PDB entry 6VNQ | X-ray diffraction, 2.05 A resolution | chain A

[Chain A]
Protein: Polyamine deacetylase HDAC10
From: Danio rerio
Notes: EC 3.5.1.48, 3.5.1.62
Reference sequence: F1QCV2 (HDA10_DANRE); residues 2-675 here = UniProt positions 2-675
Amino-acid sequence (676 residues; numbered 1 to 676; the number before each row is that of its first residue):
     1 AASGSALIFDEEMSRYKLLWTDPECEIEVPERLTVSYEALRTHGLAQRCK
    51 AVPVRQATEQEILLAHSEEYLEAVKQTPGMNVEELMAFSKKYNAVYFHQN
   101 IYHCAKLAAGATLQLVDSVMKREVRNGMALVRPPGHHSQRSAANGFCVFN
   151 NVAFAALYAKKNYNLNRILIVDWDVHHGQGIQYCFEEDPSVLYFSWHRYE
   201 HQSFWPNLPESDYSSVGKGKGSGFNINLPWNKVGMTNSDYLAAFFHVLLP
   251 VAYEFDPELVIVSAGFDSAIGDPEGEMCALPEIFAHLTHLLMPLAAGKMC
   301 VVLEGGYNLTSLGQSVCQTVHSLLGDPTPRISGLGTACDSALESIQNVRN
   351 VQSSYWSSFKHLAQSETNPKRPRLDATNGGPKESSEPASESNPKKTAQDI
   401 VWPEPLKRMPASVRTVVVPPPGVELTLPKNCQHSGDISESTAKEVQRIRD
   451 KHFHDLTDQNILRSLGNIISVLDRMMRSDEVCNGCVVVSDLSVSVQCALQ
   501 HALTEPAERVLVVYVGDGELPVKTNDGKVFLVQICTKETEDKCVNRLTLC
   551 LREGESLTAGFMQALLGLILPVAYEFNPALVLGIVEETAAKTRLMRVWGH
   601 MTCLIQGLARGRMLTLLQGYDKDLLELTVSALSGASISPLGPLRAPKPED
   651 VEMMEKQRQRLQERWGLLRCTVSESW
Disordered / not traced: 367-398, 435-436, 589-592
Construct notes: expression tag (1, 676); engineered mutation Glu24 (Ala in F1QCV2), Ala94 (Asp in F1QCV2); conflict Phe154 (Ile in F1QCV2), Thr548 (Ser in F1QCV2), Glu586 (Gly in F1QCV2), Arg593 (Gly in F1QCV2), Arg596 (Thr in F1QCV2), Met613 (Thr in F1QCV2), Pro646 (Leu in F1QCV2)
UniProt features mapped onto this chain:
  - motif: Pro23, Cys25, Glu26 (Substrate specificity)
  - active site: His137 (Proton donor/acceptor)
  - binding site (substrate): Asp22, Tyr307
  - binding site (Zn(2+)): Asp174, His176, Asp267
  - site: Glu274 (Substrate specificity)
  - mutagenesis: Asn93 (N93A: No effect on steady-state kinetic parameters), Glu274 (E274L: Affects substrate specificity, diminishing N(8)-acetyl-spermidine deacetylase activity by 20-fold and enhancing acetyl-lysine deacetylase activity by about 100-fold)
Ion coordination: K+ site 1: Asp172, Asp174, His176, Ser195, Trp196; Zn2+: Asp174, His176, Asp267 (together with R5G); K+ site 2: Phe185, Asp188, Val191, Phe224
Residues lining bound ligands: R5G (N-hydroxy-1-{[4-(hydroxycarbamoyl)phenyl]methyl}-1H-indole-6-carboxamide): Glu24, Cys25, Ile27, Asn93, Ala94, His136, His137, Gly145, Phe146, Asp174, His176, Trp205, Asn207, Asp267, Glu274, Gly305, Gly306, Tyr307
What the authors report for this chain:
  - binding site for R5G: Glu24, Asn93, His136, His137, Phe146, His176, Trp205, Tyr307
  - Zn2+ coordination: His176
  - contacts within the chain: Asn93-Trp205 (hydrogen bond)

[In short]
Ligands of chain A: compound R5G. Asp172, Asp174, His176, Ser195 and Trp196 form the K+ site 1. Curated
annotation (UniProt) lists active-site residue His137, substrate-binding residues Asp22 and Tyr307, 3
Zn2+-binding residues and 2 mutagenesis sites. The paper reports a binding site for R5G at Glu24, Asn93 and
His136 among others; Zn2+ coordination by His176.
Chain A is Polyamine deacetylase HDAC10 (Danio rerio); the structure, Crystal Structure of Danio rerio Histone
Deacetylase 10 in Complex with Bishydroxamic Acid Based Inhibitor, was determined by X-ray diffraction.
